Entry 4PGX (X-ray diffraction, 2.08 A resolution); this record covers chains P and A of the 4 polymer chains in the assembly.

[Chain P]
Molecule: 10-nt DNA strand
Sequence (10 nucleotides; each row starts with the number of its first residue):
     1 GCTGATGCGA
Ion coordination: Na+: DG9 (shared with Thr101(A), Val103(A), Ile106(A) of chain A); Mn2+: DA10 (together with 1FZ) (shared with Asp190(A), Asp192(A), Asp256(A) of chain A)

[Chain A]
Molecule: DNA polymerase beta
From: Homo sapiens
Notes: EC 2.7.7.7, 4.2.99.-
UniProtKB: P06746 (DPOLB_HUMAN); residues 10-335 here = UniProt positions 10-335
Chain sequence (326 residues; numbered 10 to 335; the number before each row is that of its first residue):
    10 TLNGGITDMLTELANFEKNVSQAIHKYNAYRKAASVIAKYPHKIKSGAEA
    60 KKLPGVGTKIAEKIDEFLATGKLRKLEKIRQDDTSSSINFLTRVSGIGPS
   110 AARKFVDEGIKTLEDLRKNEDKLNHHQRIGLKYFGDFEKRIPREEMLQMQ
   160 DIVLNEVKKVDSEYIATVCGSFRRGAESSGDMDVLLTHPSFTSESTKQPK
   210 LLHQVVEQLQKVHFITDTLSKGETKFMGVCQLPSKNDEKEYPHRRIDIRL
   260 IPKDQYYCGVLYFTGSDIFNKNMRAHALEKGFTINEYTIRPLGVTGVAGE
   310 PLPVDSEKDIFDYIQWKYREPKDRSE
Ion coordination: Na+ site 1: Lys60, Leu62, Val65 (shared with 1 residue of chain D); Na+ site 2: Thr101, Val103, Ile106 (shared with DG9(P) of chain P); Mn2+ site 1: Asp190, Asp192, Asp256 (together with 1FZ) (shared with DA10(P) of chain P); Mn2+ site 2: Asp190, Asp192 (together with 1FZ)
Ligand contacts: 1FZ (5'-O-[(R)-hydroxy{[(R)-hydroxy(phosphonooxy)phosphoryl]amino}phosphoryl]thymidine): Arg149, Gly179, Ser180, Arg183, Ser188, Gly189, Asp190, Asp192, Asp256, Tyr271, Phe272, Thr273, Gly274, Ser275, Asp276, Asn279
Curated features (UniProtKB/Swiss-Prot):
  - region: Arg183 to Asp192 (DNA-binding)
  - active site: Lys72 (Nucleophile)
  - binding site (K(+)): Lys60, Leu62, Val65, Thr101, Val103, Ile106
  - binding site (Na(+)): Lys60, Leu62, Val65, Thr101, Val103, Ile106
  - binding site (dATP): Arg149, Ser180, Arg183, Gly189, Asp190
  - binding site (dCTP): Arg149, Ser180, Arg183, Gly189, Asp190
  - binding site (dGTP): Arg149, Ser180, Arg183, Gly189, Asp190, Asp192
  - binding site (dTTP): Arg149, Ser180, Arg183, Gly189, Asp190
  - binding site (Mg(2+)): Asp190, Asp192, Asp256
  - modified residue: Lys72 (N6-acetyllysine), Arg83 (Omega-N-methylarginine), Arg152 (Omega-N-methylarginine)
  - cross-link (Glycyl lysine isopeptide (Lys-Gly)): Lys41 (interchain with G-Cter in ubiquitin), Lys61 (interchain with G-Cter in ubiquitin), Lys81 (interchain with G-Cter in ubiquitin)
  - natural variant: Leu22 (L22P: Found in a gastric cancer sample; uncertain significance), Tyr39 (Y39C: Found in a gastric cancer sample; uncertain significance), Gly118 (G118V: Decreased DNA-directed DNA polymerase activity), Arg137 (R137Q: Decreased function in base-excision repair), Arg149 (R149I: Decreased DNA-directed DNA polymerase activity), Asp160 (D160N: Found in a gastric cancer sample; uncertain significance), Cys239 (C239R: Found in a gastric cancer sample; uncertain significance), Lys289 (K289M: Found in a colon cancer sample; uncertain significance), Asn294 (N294D: Found in a gastric cancer sample; uncertain significance), Glu295 (E295K: Found in a gastric cancer sample; uncertain significance)
  - mutagenesis: Phe25 (F25W: No effect on 5'-dRP lyase activity. Decreased ssDNA binding), His34 (H34G: Decreased 5'-dRP lyase activity. Decreased ssDNA binding), Lys35 (K35A: Decreased 5'-dRP lyase activity. Decreased ssDNA binding. Loss of 5'-dRP lyase activity; when associated with A-68 and A-72. Decreased ssDNA binding; when associated with A-68 and A-72 ...), Tyr39 (Y39F: No effect on 5'-dRP lyase activity; Y39Q: Abolishes DNA polymerase and 5'-dRP lyase activity), Lys41 (K41R: Abolishes ubiquitination; when associated with R-61 and R-81), Lys60 (K60A: Decreased 5'-dRP lyase activity. Decreased ssDNA binding), Lys61 (K61R: Abolishes ubiquitination; when associated with R-41 and R-81), Lys68 (K68A: No effect on 5'-dRP lyase activity. Decreased ssDNA binding. Loss of 5'-dRP lyase activity; when associated with A-35 and A-72. Decreased ssDNA binding; when associated with A-35 and A-72 ...), Glu71 (E71Q: No effect on 5'-dRP lyase activity. No effect on structure shown by circular dichroism. No effect on ssDNA binding), Lys72 (K72A: Severely reduced 5'-dRP lyase activity. Does not affect ssDNA binding. Loss of 5'-dRP lyase activity; when associated with A-35 and A-68. Decreased ssDNA binding ...), Glu75 (E75A: Slightly decreased 5'-dRP lyase activity. Decreased ssDNA binding. No effect on structure shown by circular dichroism), Lys81 (K81R: Abolishes ubiquitination; when associated with R-41 and R-61), 5 further mutagenesis entries in UniProt
Reported in the primary citation:
  - binding site for the 10-nt DNA strand (chain P): Tyr271
  - binding site for 1FZ: Asn279
  - binding site for the 16-nt DNA strand: Arg283
  - Mn2+ coordination: Asp256
  - conformationally variable residues: Asp256, Asn279

[Interface between chain P and chain A]
Pairs across the interface (18):
  DG7(P) - Ser109(A)  phosphate contact
  DC8(P) - Gly105(A)  sugar contact
  DC8(P) - Gly107(A)  hydrogen bond to the phosphate
  DC8(P) - Pro108(A)  phosphate contact
  DC8(P) - Ser109(A)  hydrogen bond to the phosphate
  DC8(P) - Ala110(A)  hydrogen bond to the phosphate
  DG9(P) - Val103(A)  phosphate contact
  DG9(P) - Ser104(A)  phosphate contact
  DG9(P) - Gly105(A)  hydrogen bond to the phosphate
  DG9(P) - Ile106(A)  phosphate contact
  DG9(P) - His135(A)  sugar contact
  DG9(P) - Met236(A)  phosphate contact
  DG9(P) - Arg254(A)  phosphate contact
  DA10(P) - Asp192(A)  phosphate contact
  DA10(P) - Arg254(A)  salt bridge to the phosphate
  DA10(P) - Asp256(A)  phosphate contact
  DA10(P) - Tyr271(A)  hydrogen bond to the base
  DA10(P) - Phe272(A)  sugar contact

[In short]
The interface between chain P and chain A involves 4 residues on one side and 15 on the other, with 5 hydrogen
bonds and 1 salt bridge. Among the polar pairs are DA10(P)-Tyr271(A), DC8(P)-Gly107(A) and DC8(P)-Ser109(A).
From the paper: a binding site for the 10-nt DNA strand (chain P) at Tyr271(A); a binding site for 1FZ at
Asn279(A).
Chain P is a 10-nt DNA strand and chain A is DNA polymerase beta (Homo sapiens); the structure, Structure of
human DNA polymerase beta complexed with G in the template base paired with incoming ..., was determined by
X-ray diffraction, deposited together with 4PGQ, 4PHA and 4PHD.
